PDB entry 7M2V | X-ray diffraction, 1.80 A resolution | chains C and D of the 40 polymer chains in the assembly

[Chain C (and D)]
Molecule: Coat protein
From: Satellite tobacco mosaic virus
Notes: chain D of this document is another copy of the same molecule, construct and numbering; everything in this record applies to it too
UniProtKB: P17574 (COAT_STMV); numbering as in UniProt (aligned over 1-159)
Amino-acid sequence (159 residues; numbered 1 to 159; the number before each row is that of its first residue):
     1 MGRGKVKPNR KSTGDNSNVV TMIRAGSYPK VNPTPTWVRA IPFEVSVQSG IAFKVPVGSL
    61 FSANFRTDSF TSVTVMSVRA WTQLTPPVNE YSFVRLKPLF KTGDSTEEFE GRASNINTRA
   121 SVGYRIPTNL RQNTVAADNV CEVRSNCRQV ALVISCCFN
Not modelled in the structure: 1-15

[Chain C / chain D interface]
Contacting residue pairs (23; chain C residue first):
  Glu-44(C) / Arg-112(D)  salt bridge
  Arg-66(C) / Thr-106(D)  hydrogen bond
  Arg-66(C) / Glu-107(D)  salt bridge
  Gln-83(C) / Tyr-91(D)
  Gln-83(C) / Arg-112(D)  hydrogen bond
  Leu-84(C) / Asn-89(D)
  Leu-84(C) / Glu-90(D)
  Leu-84(C) / Tyr-91(D)
  Thr-85(C) / Asn-89(D)  hydrogen bond (backbone-backbone)
  Thr-85(C) / Ile-116(D)
  Asn-117(C) / Tyr-91(D)
  Asn-117(C) / Ser-114(D)
  Asn-117(C) / Asn-115(D)
  Asn-117(C) / Ile-116(D)  hydrogen bond (backbone-backbone)
  Asn-117(C) / Asn-117(D)
  Thr-118(C) / Tyr-91(D)
  Thr-118(C) / Ser-114(D)
  Thr-118(C) / Asn-115(D)  hydrogen bond
  Arg-119(C) / Tyr-91(D)  hydrogen bond (backbone-side chain)
  Arg-119(C) / Arg-112(D)
  Arg-119(C) / Ala-113(D)  hydrogen bond (side chain-backbone)
  Arg-119(C) / Ser-114(D)  hydrogen bond (backbone-backbone)
  Ala-151(C) / Arg-112(D)
Also at the interface, not in a pair above, chain C (11 interface residues in all): Thr-82, Asn-115

[Overview]
The chain C/chain D interface involves 11 residues from each chain, with 8 hydrogen bonds and 2 salt bridges.
Polar pairs include Glu-44(C)/Arg-112(D), Arg-66(C)/Glu-107(D) and Arg-66(C)/Thr-106(D).
Both chains are Coat protein (Satellite tobacco mosaic virus). Entry 7M2V (Crystallographic Structure of the
Rhombohedral Crystal Form of STMV Grown from Chloride) was determined by X-ray diffraction (same publication
as 5BKL, 5BKN, 7M2T, 7M3T, 7M50 and 7M57).
